PDB entry 7ZCG | electron microscopy, 3.30 A resolution | chains B and A

Chain B:
Molecule: Charged multivesicular body protein 2a
From: Homo sapiens
UniProtKB: O43633 (CHM2A_HUMAN); numbering as in UniProt (aligned over 8-154)
Chain sequence (147 residues; row label = number of the first residue in the row):
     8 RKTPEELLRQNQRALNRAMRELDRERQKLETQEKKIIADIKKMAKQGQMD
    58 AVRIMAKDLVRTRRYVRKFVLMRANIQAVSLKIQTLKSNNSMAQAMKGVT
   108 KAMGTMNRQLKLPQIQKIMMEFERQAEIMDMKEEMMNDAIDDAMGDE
Reported in the primary citation:
  - mutagenesis - R16A/R20A/R24A/R31A, R16E/R20E/R24E/R31E: abolished binding to Charged multivesicular body protein 3 (chain A)

Chain A:
Molecule: Charged multivesicular body protein 3
From: Homo sapiens
UniProtKB: Q9Y3E7 (CHMP3_HUMAN); residue numbers follow UniProt; this construct covers 11-169
Chain sequence (159 residues; numbered 11 to 169; the number before each row is that of its first residue):
    11 PPKELVNEWSLKIRKEMRVVDRQIRDIQREEEKVKRSVKDAAKKGQKDVC
    61 IVLAKEMIRSRKAVSKLYASKAHMNSVLMGMKNQLAVLRVAGSLQKSTEV
   111 MKAMQSLVKIPEIQATMRELSKEMMKAGIIEEMLEDTFESMDDQEEMEEE
   161 AEMEIDRIL
Reported in the primary citation:
  - mutagenesis - K112A/K119A/K132A/K136A: unchanged binding to Charged multivesicular body protein 2a (chain B)
  - mutagenesis - R24A/K25A/R28A/R32A, R24E/K25E/R28E/R32E: abolished binding to Charged multivesicular body protein 2a (chain B)

Interface between chain B and chain A:
Contacting residue pairs (58):
  Pro11(B) with Val110(A)
  Leu14(B) with Val110(A), hydrophobic
  Leu15(B) with Val110(A)
  Asn18(B) with Lys106(A); Ser107(A); Val110(A)
  Leu22(B) with Ser103(A)
  Glu28(B) with Arg99(A), salt bridge
  Glu32(B) with Lys92(A); Arg99(A), salt bridge
  Gln39(B) with Asn85(A), hydrogen bond
  Met50(B) with Tyr78(A)
  Gln53(B) with Gln38(A), hydrogen bond
  Gln55(B) with Arg71(A)
  Asp57(B) with Ser75(A), hydrogen bond
  Ile61(B) with Ala79(A), hydrophobic; Ala82(A), hydrophobic
  Asp65(B) with Ala82(A); Asn85(A), hydrogen bond; Ser86(A)
  Arg68(B) with Ser86(A), hydrogen bond; Met89(A)
  Thr69(B) with Met89(A)
  Tyr72(B) with Ser86(A); Met89(A); Gly90(A); Asn93(A)
  Lys75(B) with Asn93(A)
  Phe76(B) with Ala96(A), hydrophobic
  Met79(B) with Asn93(A); Val97(A), hydrophobic; Val100(A), hydrophobic
  Ile83(B) with Val100(A), hydrophobic; Ser103(A)
  Val86(B) with Ser107(A)
  Ile90(B) with Ser107(A); Met111(A), hydrophobic
  Leu93(B) with Met111(A), hydrophobic; Met114(A), hydrophobic; Gln115(A)
  Lys94(B) with Met114(A)
  Asn97(B) with Val118(A)
  Met103(B) with Met127(A), hydrophobic; Leu130(A), hydrophobic
  Thr107(B) with Glu129(A); Leu130(A)
  Met110(B) with Met134(A), hydrophobic; Ala137(A), hydrophobic
  Gly111(B) with Glu133(A)
  Asn114(B) with Glu133(A), hydrogen bond (side chain-backbone); Lys136(A)
  Leu119(B) with Met143(A), hydrophobic
  Ile122(B) with Ile140(A), hydrophobic; Leu144(A), hydrophobic
  Met126(B) with Met143(A); Thr147(A)
  Glu130(B) with Thr147(A); Ser150(A)
Interface residues without a listed pair, chain B (43 interface residues in all): Leu29, Asp46, Ala58, Met62, Ala100, Lys104, Leu117, Gln123
Interface residues without a listed pair, chain A (42 interface residues in all): Leu104, Ala113, Leu117, Ile123, Thr126, Ile139
The authors on this interface:
  - specific contacts: Asn18(B)-Val110(A), Asp57(B)-Ser75(A)
  - hot spots on chain A (mutagenesis) - A82E, M89E, A96E: abolished binding to Charged multivesicular body protein 2a (chain B)

In short:
Chain B and chain A form an interface of 43 and 42 residues respectively; the contacts include 6 hydrogen
bonds and 2 salt bridges. Among the polar pairs are Glu28(B)-Arg99(A), Glu32(B)-Arg99(A) and
Gln39(B)-Asn85(A). The authors report contacts between Asn18(B) and Val110(A) and Asp57(B) and Ser75(A). From
the paper: R24A/K25A/R28A/R32A, R24E/K25E/R28E/R32E and A82E of chain A, among others, abolish binding to
Charged multivesicular body protein 2a (chain B); R16A/R20A/R24A/R31A and R16E/R20E/R24E/R31E of chain B
abolish binding to Charged multivesicular body protein 3 (chain A); 8 substitutions were tested in all.
Chain B is Charged multivesicular body protein 2a and chain A is Charged multivesicular body protein 3, both
from Homo sapiens; the structure, CHMP2A-CHMP3 heterodimer (430 Angstrom diameter), was determined by electron
microscopy, deposited together with 7ZCH.
